6AJ0 - chains A and B of the 4 polymer chains in the assembly; structure by electron microscopy, 3.40 A resolution.

Chain A:
Name: Viral protein 1
Organism: Enterovirus D68
Reference sequence: A0A097F8Q2 (A0A097F8Q2_9ENTO); residues 1-295 here correspond to UniProt positions 565-859 (UniProt number = residue number + 564)
Chain sequence (295 residues; numbered 1 to 295; the number before each row is that of its first residue):
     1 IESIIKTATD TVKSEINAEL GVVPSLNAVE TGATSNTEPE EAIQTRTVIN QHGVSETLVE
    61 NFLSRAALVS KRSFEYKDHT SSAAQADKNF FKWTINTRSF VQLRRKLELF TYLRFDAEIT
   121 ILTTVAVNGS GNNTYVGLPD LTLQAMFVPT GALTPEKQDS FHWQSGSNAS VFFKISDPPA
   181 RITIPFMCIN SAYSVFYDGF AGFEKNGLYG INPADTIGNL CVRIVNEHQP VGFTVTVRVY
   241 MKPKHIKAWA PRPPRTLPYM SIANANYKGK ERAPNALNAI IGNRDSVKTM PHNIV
Unresolved in the structure: 78-87, 129-134, 290-295

Chain B:
Name: Virion protein 2
Organism: Enterovirus D68
Reference sequence: A0A0A7X639 (A0A0A7X639_9ENTO); residues 1-248 here correspond to UniProt positions 70-317 (UniProt number = residue number + 69)
Chain sequence (248 residues; row label = number of the first residue in the row):
     1 SPSAEACGYS DRVLQLKLGN SAIVTQEAAN YCCAYGEWPN YLPDHEAVAI DKPTQPETAT
    61 DRFYTLKSVK WETGSTGWWW KLPDALNNIG MFGQNVQHHY LYRSGFLIHV QCNATKFHQG
   121 ALLVVAIPEH QRGAHNTNTS PGFDDIMKGE EGGTFNHPYV LDDGTSLACA TIFPHQWINL
   181 RTNNSATIVL PWMNAAPMDF PLRHNQWTLA IIPVVPLGTR TTSSMVPITV SIAPMCCEFN
   241 GLRHAITQ
Unresolved in the structure: 1-10, 246-248

Chain A / chain B interface:
Pairs across the interface - 79 pairs, chain A then chain B:
  Val-29(A) with Trp-177(B)
  Glu-30(A) with Trp-177(B); Asn-179(B), hydrogen bond
  Thr-31(A) with Ala-29(B); Gln-176(B)
  Gly-32(A) with His-175(B)
  Tyr-112(A) with Glu-129(B); Met-193(B), hydrophobic; Asn-194(B); Ala-195(B), hydrophobic
  Asn-190(A) with Ala-195(B); Ala-196(B)
  Ser-191(A) with Ala-195(B)
  Phe-196(A) with Glu-129(B); Gln-131(B)
  Tyr-197(A) with Glu-129(B); Gln-131(B); His-204(B)
  Asp-198(A) with Lys-81(B), salt bridge; Glu-129(B), hydrogen bond (backbone-side chain); His-130(B); His-204(B); Asn-205(B), hydrogen bond (backbone-backbone); Thr-208(B)
  Gly-199(A) with Arg-203(B); His-204(B)
  Phe-200(A) with Gly-142(B); Phe-143(B), hydrophobic; Arg-203(B), hydrogen bond (backbone-backbone)
  Gly-202(A) with Arg-203(B), hydrogen bond (backbone-side chain)
  Phe-203(A) with Tyr-100(B); Phe-200(B), hydrophobic; Arg-203(B), hydrogen bond (backbone-side chain)
  Glu-204(A) with Arg-203(B), hydrogen bond (backbone-side chain)
  Lys-205(A) with Phe-143(B)
  Tyr-209(A) with His-130(B); Gln-131(B); Arg-132(B), hydrogen bond (side chain-backbone); Pro-141(B); Ile-146(B), hydrophobic
  Gly-210(A) with Gln-131(B)
  Ala-250(A) with Met-193(B), hydrophobic
  Pro-251(A) with Phe-173(B)
  Arg-252(A) with Pro-128(B), hydrogen bond (side chain-backbone); Glu-129(B)
  Pro-253(A) with Thr-165(B); Cys-169(B), hydrophobic; Ile-172(B); Phe-173(B)
  Pro-254(A) with Thr-165(B); Ser-166(B)
  Arg-255(A) with Asp-163(B); Gly-164(B)
  Thr-256(A) with Gly-164(B), hydrogen bond (side chain-backbone); Ser-166(B)
  Leu-257(A) with Val-160(B), hydrophobic; Gly-164(B)
  Met-260(A) with Thr-137(B); Asn-138(B)
  Ala-263(A) with Ser-140(B)
  Asn-264(A) with Asn-138(B), hydrogen bond (side chain-backbone); Thr-139(B); Ser-140(B), hydrogen bond
  Ala-265(A) with Gly-133(B); Asp-163(B)
  Asn-266(A) with Ala-134(B), hydrogen bond (side chain-backbone); Thr-137(B); Asn-138(B)
  Tyr-267(A) with Gly-133(B); Ala-134(B); His-135(B), hydrogen bond (backbone-side chain); Asn-136(B), hydrogen bond (backbone-backbone); His-157(B); Asp-162(B), hydrogen bond
  Lys-268(A) with Asn-136(B), hydrogen bond
  Leu-277(A) with His-135(B); His-157(B); Tyr-159(B)
  Ile-280(A) with Tyr-159(B), hydrogen bond (backbone-side chain)
Interface residues without a listed pair, chain A (41 interface residues in all): Thr-111, Ala-192, Ser-194, Asn-206, Asn-278, Ala-279
Interface residues without a listed pair, chain B (48 interface residues in all): Asn-30, Tyr-35, Thr-182, Asn-183

In short:
The interface between chain A and chain B involves 41 residues on one side and 48 on the other, with 18
hydrogen bonds and 1 salt bridge. Polar contacts include Asp-198(A)/Lys-81(B), Glu-30(A)/Asn-179(B) and
Asp-198(A)/Glu-129(B).
Chain A is Viral protein 1 and chain B is Virion protein 2, both from Enterovirus D68; the structure, The
structure of Enterovirus D68 mature virion, was determined by electron microscopy, deposited together with
6AJ2 and 6AJ3.
